2PSF - chain A; structure by X-ray diffraction, 1.40 A resolution.

# Chain A
Molecule: Renilla-luciferin 2-monooxygenase
Source organism: Renilla reniformis
Notes: EC 1.13.12.5
UniProt: P27652 (LUCI_RENRE); residues 3-311 here = UniProt positions 3-311
Chain sequence (310 residues; row label = number of the first residue in the row):
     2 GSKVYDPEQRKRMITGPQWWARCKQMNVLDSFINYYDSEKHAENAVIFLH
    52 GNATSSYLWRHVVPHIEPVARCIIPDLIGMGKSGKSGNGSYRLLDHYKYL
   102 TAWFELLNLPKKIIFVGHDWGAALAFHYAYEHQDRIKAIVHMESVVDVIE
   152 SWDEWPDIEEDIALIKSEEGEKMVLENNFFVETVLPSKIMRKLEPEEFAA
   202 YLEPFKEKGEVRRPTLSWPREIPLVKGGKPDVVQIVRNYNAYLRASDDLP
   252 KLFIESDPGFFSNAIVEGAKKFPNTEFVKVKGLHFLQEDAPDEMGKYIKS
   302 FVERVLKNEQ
Not modelled in the structure: 2, 310-311
Construct notes: expression tag (2); engineered mutation T55 (Ala in P27652), A124 (Cys in P27652), A130 (Ser in P27652), R136 (Lys in P27652), M143 (Ala in P27652), V185 (Met in P27652), L253 (Met in P27652), L287 (Ser in P27652)
Swiss-Prot annotation at these positions:
  - binding site (substrate): D162, H285
From the paper describing this entry:
  - conformationally variable residues (loop rearrangement): S3 to R13, W153 to I163
  - catalytic residues: D120 (proposed by the authors, not directly observed)
  - catalytic residues: E144, H285 (citing earlier work)
  - mutagenesis - K25A/E277A: decreased catalytic activity

# Summary
UniProt lists substrate-binding residues D162 and H285. The paper reports catalytic residues D120, E144 and
H285; K25A/E277A reduce catalytic activity.
Chain A is Renilla-luciferin 2-monooxygenase (Renilla reniformis); the structure, Crystal Structures of the
Luciferase and Green Fluorescent Protein from Renilla Reniformis, was determined by X-ray diffraction,
deposited together with 2RH7, 2PSD, 2PSH, 2PSJ and 2PSE.
